6GEB - chains A and F of the 6 polymer chains in the assembly; structure by X-ray diffraction, 3.19 A resolution.

# Chain A (and F)
Protein: DotB
Source organism: Legionella pneumophila
Notes: chain F of this document is another copy of the same molecule, construct and numbering; everything in this record applies to it too
UniProt: O52185 (O52185_LEGPN); residues 2-377 here = UniProt positions 2-377
Chain sequence (391 residues; row label = number of the first residue in the row; numbers below 1 keep their minus sign (Met-13 is residue -13)):
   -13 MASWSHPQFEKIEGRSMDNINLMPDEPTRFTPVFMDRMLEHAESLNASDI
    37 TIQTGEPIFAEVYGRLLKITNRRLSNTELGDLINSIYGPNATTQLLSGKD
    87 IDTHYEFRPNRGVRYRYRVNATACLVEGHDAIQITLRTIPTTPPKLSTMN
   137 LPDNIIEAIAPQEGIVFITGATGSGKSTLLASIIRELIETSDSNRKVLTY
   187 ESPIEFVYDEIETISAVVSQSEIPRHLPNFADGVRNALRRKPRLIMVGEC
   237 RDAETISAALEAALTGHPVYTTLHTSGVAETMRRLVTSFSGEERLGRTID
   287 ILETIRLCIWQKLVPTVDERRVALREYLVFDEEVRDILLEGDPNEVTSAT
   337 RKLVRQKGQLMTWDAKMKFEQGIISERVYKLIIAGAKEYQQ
Disordered / not traced: -13 to 3, 373-377 (chain F: -13 to 4, 98-100, 374-377)
Sequence notes: initiating methionine (-13); expression tag (-12 to 1)
What the authors report for this chain:
  - self-association interface (contacts with another copy of this molecule); pairs are residue here / residue on that copy: Arg270-Asp286, Asp35, Arg104, Asn106, Cys110, Leu111, Arg123, Arg123, Glu266, Arg269, Arg270
  - contacts within the chain: Arg104-Glu191
  - mutagenesis - R104E, R123E: abolished catalytic activity
  - binding site for phosphate ion: Thr158 to Ser163
  - mutagenesis - K162Q: decreased catalytic activity on ATP

# Chain A / chain F interface
Contacting residue pairs (64; chain A residue first):
  Asn180(A) with Gly50(F); Arg51(F); Leu52(F)
  Lys182(A) with Thr37(F); Gln119(F); Thr121(F), hydrogen bond
  Asp195(A) with Glu113(F), hydrogen bond (side chain-backbone)
  Ile200(A) with Lys54(F)
  Ser201(A) with Leu52(F)
  Ala202(A) with Phe45(F)
  Val203(A) with Gln39(F); Glu42(F); Phe45(F), hydrophobic
  Val204(A) with Gln39(F); Glu42(F)
  Ser205(A) with Gln39(F); Cys110(F); Gln119(F), hydrogen bond
  Gln206(A) with Cys110(F); Leu111(F), hydrogen bond (backbone-backbone)
  Ser207(A) with Ala109(F), hydrogen bond (side chain-backbone)
  Arg211(A) with Gly84(F); Asp116(F), salt bridge
  His212(A) with Gly84(F); Lys85(F); Ala109(F); Cys110(F); Leu111(F); Asp116(F)
  Leu213(A) with Gly84(F); Asp86(F)
  Pro214(A) with Gly84(F); Lys85(F)
  Arg221(A) with Arg237(F)
  Asn222(A) with Asp86(F), hydrogen bond; Asn106(F); Thr108(F), hydrogen bond
  Leu224(A) with Thr158(F)
  Arg225(A) with Asp88(F), salt bridge; Arg123(F)
  Arg226(A) with Asn106(F); Thr108(F), hydrogen bond; Gln119(F); Thr121(F)
  Lys227(A) with Asp35(F); Glu47(F), salt bridge; Arg123(F)
  Glu247(A) with Ala157(F); Thr158(F), hydrogen bond (side chain-backbone); His260(F), salt bridge
  Thr251(A) with Thr158(F); Arg307(F)
  Glu278(A) with Glu266(F); Arg269(F), salt bridge; Arg337(F), salt bridge
  Glu279(A) with Ser262(F); Glu266(F)
  Leu281(A) with Ala370(F)
  Ile285(A) with Gly371(F)
  Glu289(A) with Leu367(F)
  Glu318(A) with Arg363(F), salt bridge
  Arg321(A) with Arg363(F)
  Asp322(A) with Arg363(F), salt bridge
  Leu325(A) with Leu367(F), hydrophobic
Interface residues without a listed pair, chain A (40 interface residues in all): Asp178, Arg181, Leu184, Ile190, Val193, Thr199, Leu250, Asp286
Interface residues without a listed pair, chain F (42 interface residues in all): Ser83, Arg104, Val105, Pro189, Lys298

# Summary
40 residues of chain A face 42 of chain F across their interface, with 9 hydrogen bonds and 8 salt bridges.
Polar contacts include Arg211(A)-Asp116(F), Arg225(A)-Asp88(F) and Lys227(A)-Glu47(F). From the paper: a
binding site for phosphate ion at Thr158(A); R104E and R123E of chain A abolish catalytic activity.
Chain A and chain F are both DotB (Legionella pneumophila); the structure, X-ray structure of the Legionella
pneumophila ATPase DotB, was determined by X-ray diffraction together with 6GEF from the same study.
